PDB entry 7JO9 | electron microscopy, 3.30 A resolution | chains E and I of the 11 polymer chains in the assembly

== Chain E ==
Molecule: Histone H3.2
Organism: Homo sapiens
Reference sequence: Q71DI3 (H32_HUMAN); residues 0-135 here correspond to UniProt positions 1-136 (UniProt number = residue number + 1)
Sequence (136 residues; each row starts with the number of its first residue; numbering starts at 0):
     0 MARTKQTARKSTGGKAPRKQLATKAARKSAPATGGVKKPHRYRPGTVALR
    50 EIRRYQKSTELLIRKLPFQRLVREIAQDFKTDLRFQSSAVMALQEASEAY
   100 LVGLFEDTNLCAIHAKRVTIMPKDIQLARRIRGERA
Not modelled in the structure: 0-37, 135
Curated features (UniProtKB/Swiss-Prot):
  - modified residue: Arg2 (Asymmetric dimethylarginine), Thr3 (Phosphothreonine), Lys4 (Allysine), Gln5 (5-glutamyl dopamine), Thr6 (Phosphothreonine), Arg8 (Citrulline), Lys9 (N6,N6,N6-trimethyllysine), Ser10 (ADP-ribosylserine), Thr11 (Phosphothreonine), Lys14 (N6-(2-hydroxyisobutyryl)lysine), Arg17 (Asymmetric dimethylarginine), Lys18 (N6-(2-hydroxyisobutyryl)lysine), Lys23 (N6-(2-hydroxyisobutyryl)lysine), Arg26 (Citrulline), Lys27 (N6,N6,N6-trimethyllysine), Ser28 (ADP-ribosylserine), Lys36 (N6,N6,N6-trimethyllysine), Lys37 (N6-methyllysine), Tyr41 (Phosphotyrosine), Lys56 (N6,N6,N6-trimethyllysine) and 8 more in UniProt
  - lipidation: Lys18 (N6-decanoyllysine), Cys110 (S-palmitoyl cysteine)

== Chain I ==
Molecule: 147-nt DNA strand
Organism: synthetic construct
Sequence (147 nucleotides; numbered -73 to 73; the number before each row is that of its first residue; numbers below 1 keep their minus sign (DA-73 is residue -73)):
   -73 ATCGGATGTATATATCTGACACGTGCCTGGAGACTAGGGAGTAATCCCCT
   -23 TGGCGGTTAAAACGCGGGGGACAGCGCGTACGTGCGTTTAAGCGGTGCTA
    27 GAGCTGTCTACGACCAATTGAGCGGCCTCGGCACCGGGATTCTCGAT
Not modelled in the structure: -73, 73

== Interface between chain E and chain I ==
Residue-residue contacts (17):
  His39(E) with DT-67(I), sugar contact
  Arg40(E) with DG8(I), base contact; DT9(I), hydrogen bond to the base; DG10(I), hydrogen bond to the sugar
  Tyr41(E) with DT-67(I), phosphate contact; DG-66(I), sugar contact; DG10(I), phosphate contact
  Gly44(E) with DT9(I), phosphate contact
  Thr45(E) with DT9(I), phosphate contact
  Val46(E) with DT9(I), hydrogen bond to the phosphate
  Ala47(E) with DT9(I), phosphate contact
  Arg49(E) with DG-66(I), sugar contact; DT-65(I), phosphate contact
  Arg63(E) with DG18(I), salt bridge to the phosphate
  Lys64(E) with DG18(I), hydrogen bond to the phosphate
  Leu65(E) with DG18(I), hydrogen bond to the phosphate
  Arg69(E) with DA17(I), salt bridge to the phosphate
Interface residues without a listed pair, chain E (16 interface residues in all): Arg42, Pro43, Pro66, Arg83
Interface residues without a listed pair, chain I (9 interface residues in all): DG27

== Overview ==
16 residues of chain E face 9 of chain I across their interface; the contacts include 5 hydrogen bonds and 2
salt bridges. Polar pairs include Arg40(E)-DT9(I), Arg40(E)-DG10(I) and Val46(E)-DT9(I).
Here chain E is Histone H3.2 (Homo sapiens) and chain I is a 147-nt DNA strand (synthetic construct). Entry
7JO9 (1:1 cGAS-nucleosome complex) was determined by electron microscopy (same publication as 7JOA).
